PDB entry 7LYS | electron microscopy, 3.05 A resolution | chains A and D of the 4 polymer chains in the assembly

[Chain A]
Name: CasPhi-2
Source organism: Biggievirus Mos11
Amino-acid sequence (763 residues; each row starts with the number of its first residue):
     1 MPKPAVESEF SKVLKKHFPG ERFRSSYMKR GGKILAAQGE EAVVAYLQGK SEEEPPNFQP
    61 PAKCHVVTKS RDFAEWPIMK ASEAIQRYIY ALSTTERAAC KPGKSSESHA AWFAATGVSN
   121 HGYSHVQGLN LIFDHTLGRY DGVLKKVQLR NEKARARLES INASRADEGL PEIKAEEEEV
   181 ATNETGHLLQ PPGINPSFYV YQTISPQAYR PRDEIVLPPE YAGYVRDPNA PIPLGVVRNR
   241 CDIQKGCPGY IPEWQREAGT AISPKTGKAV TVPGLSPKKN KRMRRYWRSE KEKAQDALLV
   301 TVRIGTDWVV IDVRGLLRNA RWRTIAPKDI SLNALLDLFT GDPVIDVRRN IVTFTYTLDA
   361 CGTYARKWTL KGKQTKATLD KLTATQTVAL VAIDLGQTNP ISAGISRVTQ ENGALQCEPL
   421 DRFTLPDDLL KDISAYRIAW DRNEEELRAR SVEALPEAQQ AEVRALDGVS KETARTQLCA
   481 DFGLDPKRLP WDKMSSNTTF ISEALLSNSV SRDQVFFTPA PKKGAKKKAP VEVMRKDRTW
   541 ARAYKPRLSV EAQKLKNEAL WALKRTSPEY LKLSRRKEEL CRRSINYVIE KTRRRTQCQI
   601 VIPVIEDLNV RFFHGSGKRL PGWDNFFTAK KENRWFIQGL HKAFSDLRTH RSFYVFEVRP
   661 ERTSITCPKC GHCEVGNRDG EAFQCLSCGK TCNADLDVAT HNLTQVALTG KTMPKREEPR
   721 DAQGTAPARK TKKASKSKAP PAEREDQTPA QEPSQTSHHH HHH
Disordered / not traced: 1-5, 523-529, 666-696, 713-763
What the authors report for this chain:
  - binding site for Nts-DNA (chain D): Lys29, Lys33, Val126, Gln127, Asn130, Trp368, Lys371, Lys373
  - mutagenesis - V126A/Q127A/N130A: abolished catalytic activity on DNA
  - mutagenesis - K29A/K33A, V126A/Q127A/N130A, D394A: decreased binding to DNA
  - conformationally variable residues: Glu606
  - mutagenesis - E606Q: decreased catalytic activity on DNA
  - mutagenesis - E159A/S160A/S164A/D167A/E168A: unchanged binding to dsSDNA
  - mutagenesis - K146A/R150A/K153A/R157A: unchanged catalytic activity
  - mutagenesis - E159A/S160A/S164A/D167A/E168A: increased catalytic activity on NTS
  - catalytic residues: Asp394, Glu606, Asp695 (proposed by the authors, not directly observed)

[Chain D]
Molecule: Nts-DNA
Sequence (39 nucleotides; numbered -9 to 29; the number before each row is that of its first residue; numbers below 1 keep their minus sign (DC-9 is residue -9)):
    -9 CGCGTAGTTA TCGACCATTA CCCTATGGAA CACCCTCCG
Disordered / not traced: 9-29

[How chain A and chain D interact]
Residue-residue contacts (37):
  Phe10(A) - DT1(D)  phosphate contact
  Phe10(A) - DC2(D)  phosphate contact
  Ser11(A) - DC2(D)  hydrogen bond to the phosphate
  Leu14(A) - DG3(D)  base contact
  Lys15(A) - DG3(D)  base contact
  Arg22(A) - DG3(D)  sugar contact
  Arg22(A) - DA4(D)  salt bridge to the phosphate
  Ser25(A) - DT1(D)  base contact
  Met28(A) - DT1(D)  sugar contact
  Met28(A) - DG3(D)  base contact
  Lys29(A) - DA0(D)  sugar contact
  Lys29(A) - DT1(D)  base contact
  Gly32(A) - DA0(D)  phosphate contact
  Lys33(A) - DA0(D)  sugar contact
  Ala36(A) - DA0(D)  phosphate contact
  Lys104(A) - DT-1(D)  base contact
  Ser105(A) - DT-2(D)  phosphate contact
  Ser106(A) - DT-2(D)  hydrogen bond to the phosphate
  Ser124(A) - DG-3(D)  phosphate contact
  His125(A) - DA-4(D)  salt bridge to the phosphate
  His125(A) - DG-3(D)  phosphate contact
  Val126(A) - DG-3(D)  hydrogen bond to the phosphate
  Gln127(A) - DG-3(D)  hydrogen bond to the base
  Gln127(A) - DT-2(D)  hydrogen bond to the base
  Asn130(A) - DT-1(D)  base contact
  Arg157(A) - DT8(D)  base contact
  Ser160(A) - DT8(D)  base contact
  Ile161(A) - DT8(D)  phosphate contact
  Thr203(A) - DA-4(D)  base contact
  Arg303(A) - DT-5(D)  salt bridge to the phosphate
  Trp368(A) - DA4(D)  phosphate contact
  Trp368(A) - DC5(D)  stacking on the base
  Lys371(A) - DC6(D)  base contact
  Lys373(A) - DC6(D)  phosphate contact
  Lys373(A) - DA7(D)  phosphate contact
  Gln374(A) - DC5(D)  phosphate contact
  Gln374(A) - DC6(D)  sugar contact
Also at the interface, not in a pair above, chain A (33 interface residues in all): Ser8, Pro19, Arg210, Gly372, Arg659
Also at the interface, not in a pair above, chain D (15 interface residues in all): DG-6

[In short]
33 residues of chain A and 15 residues of chain D are in contact; the contacts include 5 hydrogen bonds, 3
salt bridges and 1 aromatic stacking contact. Among the polar pairs are Gln127(A)-DG-3(D), Gln127(A)-DT-2(D)
and Ser11(A)-DC2(D). The paper reports catalytic residues Asp394(A), Glu606(A) and Asp695(A); K29A/K33A,
V126A/Q127A/N130A and D394A of chain A reduce binding to DNA; 6 substitutions were tested in all.
Chain A is CasPhi-2 (Biggievirus Mos11) and chain D is Nts-DNA; the structure, Cryo-EM structure of CasPhi-2
(Cas12j) bound to crRNA and DNA, was determined by electron microscopy, deposited together with 7LYT and 7M5O.
